Entry 6BCH (X-ray diffraction, 3.00 A resolution); this record covers chains A and B of the 4 polymer chains in the assembly.

Chain A:
Molecule: Ribosomal protein 3/homing endonuclease-like fusion protein
From: Leptographium truncatum
Reference sequence: C7SWF3 (C7SWF3_9PEZI); residues 1-315 here correspond to UniProt positions 398-712 (UniProt number = residue number + 397)
Chain sequence (315 residues; row label = number of the first residue in the row):
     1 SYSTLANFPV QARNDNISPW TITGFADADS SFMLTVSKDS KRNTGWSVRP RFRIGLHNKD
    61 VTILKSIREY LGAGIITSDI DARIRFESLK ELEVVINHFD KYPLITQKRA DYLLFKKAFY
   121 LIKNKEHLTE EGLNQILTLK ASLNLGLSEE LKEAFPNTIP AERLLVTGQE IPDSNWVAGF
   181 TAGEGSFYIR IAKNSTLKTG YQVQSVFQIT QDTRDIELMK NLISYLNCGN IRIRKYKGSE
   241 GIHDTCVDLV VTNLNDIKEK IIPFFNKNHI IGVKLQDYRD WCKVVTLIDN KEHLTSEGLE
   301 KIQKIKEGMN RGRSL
Disordered / not traced: 1-15, 235-244, 315
Construct notes: engineered mutation Asp29 (Glu426 in C7SWF3)

Chain B:
Molecule: 16-nt DNA strand
Sequence (16 nucleotides; numbered 1 to 16; the number before each row is that of its first residue):
     1 GGTCTAAACG TCGTAT

Interface between chain A and chain B:
Residue-residue contacts - 26 pairs, chain A then chain B:
  Leu56(A) with DT16(B), phosphate contact
  His57(A) with DT16(B), phosphate contact
  Arg190(A) with DA7(B), base contact; DA8(B), base contact; DC9(B), base contact
  Thr196(A) with DT3(B), sugar contact; DC4(B), base contact
  Leu197(A) with DC4(B), phosphate contact
  Lys198(A) with DC4(B), hydrogen bond to the phosphate
  Gln202(A) with DT5(B), base contact; DA6(B), hydrogen bond to the base; DA7(B), hydrogen bond to the base
  Gln204(A) with DA6(B), hydrogen bond to the base; DA7(B), hydrogen bond to the base
  Asn230(A) with DA7(B), hydrogen bond to the phosphate; DA8(B), phosphate contact
  Arg232(A) with DC9(B), base contact; DG10(B), hydrogen bond to the base; DT11(B), hydrogen bond to the base
  Thr252(A) with DA6(B), phosphate contact; DA7(B), hydrogen bond to the phosphate
  Asn253(A) with DA6(B), phosphate contact; DA7(B), hydrogen bond to the phosphate
  Leu254(A) with DA6(B), hydrogen bond to the phosphate
  His293(A) with DT5(B), salt bridge to the phosphate
  Leu294(A) with DC4(B), phosphate contact
Also at the interface, not in a pair above, chain A (17 interface residues in all): Ile231, Arg234
Also at the interface, not in a pair above, chain B (11 interface residues in all): DA15

Overview:
Chain A and chain B form an interface of 17 and 11 residues respectively, with 11 hydrogen bonds and 1 salt
bridge. Polar contacts include Gln202(A)-DA6(B), Gln202(A)-DA7(B) and Gln204(A)-DA6(B).
Here chain A is Ribosomal protein 3/homing endonuclease-like fusion protein (Leptographium truncatum) and
chain B is a 16-nt DNA strand. Entry 6BCH (I-LtrI E29D bound to cognate substrate (nicked complex)) was
determined by X-ray diffraction.
